PDB entry 8YJH | electron microscopy, 3.68 A resolution | chains A and J of the 8 polymer chains in the assembly

Chain A:
Name: Proliferating cell nuclear antigen
From: Homo sapiens
UniProtKB: P12004 (PCNA_HUMAN); residue numbers follow UniProt; this construct covers 1-261
Sequence (261 residues; row label = number of the first residue in the row):
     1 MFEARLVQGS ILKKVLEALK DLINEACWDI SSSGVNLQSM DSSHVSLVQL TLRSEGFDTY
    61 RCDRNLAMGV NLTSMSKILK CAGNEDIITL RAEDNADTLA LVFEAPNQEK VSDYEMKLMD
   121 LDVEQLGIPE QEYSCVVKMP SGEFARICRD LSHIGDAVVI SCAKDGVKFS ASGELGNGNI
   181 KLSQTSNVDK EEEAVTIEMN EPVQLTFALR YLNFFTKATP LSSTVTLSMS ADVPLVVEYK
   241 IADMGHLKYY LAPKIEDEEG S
Disordered / not traced: 255-261
UniProt features mapped onto this chain:
  - DNA-binding region: Arg-61 to Lys-80
  - modified residue: Lys-14 (N6-acetyllysine), Lys-77 (N6-acetyllysine), Lys-80 (N6-acetyllysine), Tyr-211 (Phosphotyrosine), Lys-248 (N6-acetyllysine)
  - cross-link (Glycyl lysine isopeptide (Lys-Gly)): Lys-164 (interchain with G-Cter in SUMO2), Lys-254 (interchain with G-Cter in SUMO2)
  - natural variant: Ser-228 (S228I: In ATLD2)
  - mutagenesis: Lys-13 (K13R: Inhibits acetylation, recruitment to DNA damage sites, inducible ubiquitination and protein degradation, DNA replication and repair synthesis efficiencies, but homotrimer formation, nuclear ...), Lys-14 (K14R: Inhibits acetylation, recruitment to DNA damage sites, inducible ubiquitination and protein degradation, DNA replication and repair synthesis efficiencies, but homotrimer formation, nuclear ...), Lys-20 (K20R: Inhibits acetylation, recruitment to DNA damage sites, inducible ubiquitination and protein degradation, DNA replication and repair synthesis efficiencies, but homotrimer formation, nuclear ...), Met-40 (M40A: Complete loss of interaction with UHRF2), Ser-43 to Val-45 (No effect on POLD3-binding. Impairs binding to ALKBH2), Lys-77 (K77A: Inhibits recruitment to DNA damage sites, but nuclear localization is similar as the wild-type; in association with A-80 ...), Lys-80 (K80A: Inhibits recruitment to DNA damage sites, but nuclear localization is similar as the wild-type; in association with A-77 ...), Gln-125 to Ile-128 (Strong decrease in POLD3-binding. Impairs binding to ALKBH2), Ile-128 (I128A: Complete loss of interaction with UHRF2), Lys-164 (K164R: Abolishes ubiquitination. No effect on interaction with SHPRH), Val-188 to Lys-190 (No effect on POLD3-binding. No effect on ALKBH2-binding), Tyr-211 (Y211F: Alters chromatin-associated PCNA stability and its function in DNA replication and repair), 3 further mutagenesis entries in UniProt

Chain J:
Molecule: upstream DNA chain J
From: Homo sapiens
Sequence (15 nucleotides; row label = number of the first residue in the row):
     2 TAAAAATTTA AATTT

Interface between chain A and chain J:
Pairs across the interface (5):
  Glu-17(A) with DA6(J), phosphate contact
  Lys-20(A) with DA6(J), salt bridge to the phosphate
  Arg-146(A) with DA4(J), salt bridge to the phosphate
  Arg-149(A) with DA4(J), salt bridge to the phosphate; DA5(J), salt bridge to the phosphate
Interface residues without a listed pair, chain A (6 interface residues in all): Lys-80, Lys-217
Interface residues without a listed pair, chain J (4 interface residues in all): DA7

In short:
6 residues of chain A and 4 residues of chain J are in contact; the contacts include 4 salt bridges. Polar
contacts include Lys-20(A)/DA6(J), Arg-146(A)/DA4(J) and Arg-149(A)/DA4(J). UniProt lists 23 mutagenesis sites
on chain A.
Chain A is Proliferating cell nuclear antigen and chain J is upstream DNA chain J, both from Homo sapiens; the
structure, Structure of the human endogenous PCNA-FEN1 complex - State A, was determined by electron
microscopy (same publication as 8YJL, 8YJQ, 8YJR, 8YJS, 8YJU, 8YJV, 8YJW and 8YJZ).
